PDB entry 7O0X | electron microscopy, 2.44 A resolution | chains M and ak of the 87 polymer chains in the assembly

Chain M:
Protein: RC-M
Organism: Gemmatimonas phototrophica
Chain sequence (367 residues; row label = number of the first residue in the row):
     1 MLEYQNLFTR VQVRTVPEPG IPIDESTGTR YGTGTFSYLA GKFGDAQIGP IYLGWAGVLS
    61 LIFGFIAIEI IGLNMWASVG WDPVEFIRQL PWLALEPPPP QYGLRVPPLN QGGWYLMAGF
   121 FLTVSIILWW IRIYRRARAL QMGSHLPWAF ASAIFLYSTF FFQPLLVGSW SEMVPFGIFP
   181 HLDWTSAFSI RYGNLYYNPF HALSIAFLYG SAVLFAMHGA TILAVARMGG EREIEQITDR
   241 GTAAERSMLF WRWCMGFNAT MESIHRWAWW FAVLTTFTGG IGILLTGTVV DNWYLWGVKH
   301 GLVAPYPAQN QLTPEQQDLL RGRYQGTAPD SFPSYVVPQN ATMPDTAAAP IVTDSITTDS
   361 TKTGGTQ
Not modelled in the structure: 1-2, 338-367
Covalent attachments: alpha-D-mannopyranose (MAN) linked to Ser-331
Ion coordination: Fe ion: His-218, Glu-233, His-265 (shared with 2 residues of chain L)
Small-molecule neighbours:
  - 0V9 ((19R,22S)-25-amino-22-hydroxy-22-oxido-16-oxo-17,21,23-trioxa-22lambda~5~-phosphapentacosan-19-yl (9Z)-hexadec-9-enoate), molecule 1: Leu-104, Phe-120, Thr-123, Val-124, Phe-155, Phe-161, Phe-162, Leu-165, Leu-166, Gly-168, Leu-284
  - 0V9, molecule 2: Phe-277, Ile-281, Leu-285, Val-289
  - bacteriochlorophyll a (BCL), molecule 1: Ile-68, Ile-71, Leu-122, Ile-126, Phe-150, Ala-153, Ile-154, Leu-156, Tyr-157, Phe-160, Trp-184, Thr-185, Ser-186, Phe-188, Ser-189, Leu-195, Tyr-196, His-201, Ser-204, Ile-205, Leu-208, Tyr-209, Thr-275, Thr-276, Gly-279, Gly-280, Gly-282, Ile-283
  - bacteriochlorophyll a (BCL), molecule 2: Tyr-157, Phe-160, Val-174, Ile-178, His-181, Leu-182, Trp-184, Thr-185
  - bacteriochlorophyll a (BCL), molecule 3: Thr-185, Ser-186, Tyr-196, Tyr-209
  - bacteriochlorophyll a (BCL), molecule 4: Tyr-196, Ala-202, Ile-205, Ala-206, Tyr-209, Gly-210, Val-213, Phe-271
  - bacteriopheophytin a (BPH), molecule 1: Val-58, Ser-60, Leu-61, Ile-62, Gly-64, Phe-65, Leu-122, Ser-125, Ile-126, Trp-129, Ile-133, Leu-146, Ala-149, Phe-150, Ala-153, Ala-272, Val-273, Thr-276
  - bacteriopheophytin a (BPH), molecule 2: Tyr-209, Ala-212, Val-213, Ala-216, Met-217, Trp-251, Cys-254, Met-255
  - tetramyristoyl-cardiolipin (CD4; (2R,5R,11R,14R)-5,8,11-trihydroxy-5,11-dioxido-17-oxo-2,14-bis(tetradecanoyloxy)-4,6,10,12,16-pentaoxa-5,11-diphosphatriacont-1-yl tetradecanoate), molecule 1: Trp-55, Phe-63, Phe-120, Val-124, Ile-127, Leu-128, Trp-130, Ile-131, Tyr-134, Arg-135, Phe-162
  - tetramyristoyl-cardiolipin (CD4), molecule 2: Arg-138, Gly-143, Ser-144, His-145, Trp-148, Ala-151, Ser-152, Phe-155, Arg-266, Trp-269, Trp-270, Val-273, Phe-277
  - tetramyristoyl-cardiolipin (CD4), molecule 3: Leu-203, Ala-206, Arg-252, Met-255, Gly-256, Phe-257, Trp-267, Phe-271
  - spirilloxanthin (CRT): Ile-68, Glu-69, Ile-71, Gly-72, Leu-73, Met-75, Trp-76, Phe-86, Leu-90, Tyr-115, Leu-116, Gly-119, Phe-120, Thr-123, Tyr-157, Phe-160, Phe-161, Trp-170, Met-173, Val-174, Pro-175, Phe-176, Gly-177, Ile-178, His-181
  - alpha-D-mannopyranose / alpha-L-rhamnopyranose / V75: Thr-327, Ala-328, Pro-329, Asp-330, Pro-333, Ser-334, Tyr-335
  - menaquinone 8 (MQ8), molecule 1: Pro-83, Val-84, Ile-87
  - menaquinone 8 (MQ8), molecule 2: Val-213, Leu-214, Met-217, His-218, Thr-221, Ala-244, Ser-247, Met-248, Trp-251, Met-255, Phe-257, Asn-258, Ala-259, Thr-260, Met-261, Ile-264, Trp-267, Phe-271
  - phosphatidylglycerol (PGW; (1R)-2-{[(S)-{[(2S)-2,3-dihydroxypropyl]oxy}(hydroxy)phosphoryl]oxy}-1-[(hexadecanoyloxy)methyl]ethyl (9Z)-octadec-9-enoate): Pro-199, Ala-202, Leu-203, Trp-296, His-300, Gly-301, Leu-302

Chain ak:
Protein: LHC domain-containing protein
Organism: Gemmatimonas phototrophica
UniProt: A0A143BHS7 (A0A143BHS7_9BACT); numbering as in UniProt (aligned over 1-71)
Chain sequence (71 residues; row label = number of the first residue in the row):
     1 MHRIWLMYDP RRVMVALVGF LAVLALVIHF VLLSSQRYSW IENGTLGADQ APVGASAPAA
    61 AAEMSPLPPG R
Modified residues: Met-1 (N-formylmethionine; FME)
Small-molecule neighbours:
  - bacteriochlorophyll a (BCL), molecule 1: Ile-4, Trp-5, Val-13, Leu-17, Phe-20, Ile-28
  - bacteriochlorophyll a (BCL), molecule 2: Val-18, Leu-21, Ala-22, Ala-25, His-29, Leu-32, Tyr-38, Trp-40
  - bacteriochlorophyll a (BCL), molecule 3: Leu-21, Leu-24, Ala-25, Ile-28, His-29, Leu-32, Tyr-38
  - V7N ((2E,4E,6E,10E,12E,14E,16E,18E,20E,22Z,24E,26E,28E)-23-methanoyl-31-methoxy-2,6,10,14,19,27,31-heptamethyl-dotriaconta-2,4,6,10,12,14,16,18,20,22,24,26,28-tridecaenoic acid), molecule 1: Met-1, Arg-3, Ile-4, Met-7
  - V7N, molecule 2: Met-14, Leu-17, Phe-20, Leu-21, Leu-24, Val-27, Ile-28
  - V7N, molecule 3: Ala-25, Leu-26, His-29, Phe-30

Interface between chain M and chain ak:
Contacting residue pairs - 43 pairs, chain M then chain ak:
  Thr-27(M) / Arg-11(ak)
  Thr-29(M) / Arg-12(ak)  hydrogen bond
  Trp-55(M) / Val-15(ak)  hydrophobic
  Leu-59(M) / Val-15(ak)
  Leu-59(M) / Gly-19(ak)
  Ile-62(M) / Gly-19(ak)
  Ile-62(M) / Val-23(ak)  hydrophobic
  Phe-63(M) / Val-23(ak)  hydrophobic
  Pro-99(M) / Ala-62(ak)
  Pro-99(M) / Glu-63(ak)
  Pro-100(M) / Glu-63(ak)
  Pro-100(M) / Ser-65(ak)
  Pro-100(M) / Pro-66(ak)
  Pro-100(M) / Pro-68(ak)
  Gln-101(M) / Ala-61(ak)
  Tyr-102(M) / Ala-61(ak)
  Gly-103(M) / Pro-68(ak)
  Val-106(M) / Leu-33(ak)
  Val-106(M) / Ser-34(ak)
  Pro-107(M) / Ser-34(ak)  hydrogen bond (backbone-side chain)
  Pro-108(M) / Ser-34(ak)
  Pro-108(M) / Gln-36(ak)
  Leu-109(M) / Ser-34(ak)  hydrogen bond (backbone-backbone)
  Gln-111(M) / Pro-58(ak)
  Gln-111(M) / Ala-59(ak)
  Gln-111(M) / Ala-60(ak)  hydrogen bond (side chain-backbone)
  Gln-111(M) / Ala-61(ak)  hydrogen bond (side chain-backbone)
  Gln-111(M) / Glu-63(ak)  hydrogen bond
  Gly-113(M) / Ser-34(ak)
  Trp-114(M) / Val-31(ak)  hydrophobic
  Met-117(M) / Val-27(ak)
  Met-117(M) / Phe-30(ak)  hydrophobic
  Met-117(M) / Val-31(ak)
  Phe-120(M) / Phe-30(ak)  hydrophobic
  Phe-121(M) / Leu-26(ak)  hydrophobic
  Phe-121(M) / Val-27(ak)  hydrophobic
  Val-167(M) / Leu-67(ak)
  Ser-169(M) / Leu-67(ak)
  Glu-172(M) / Leu-67(ak)
  Gln-325(M) / Met-64(ak)
  Gln-325(M) / Pro-66(ak)
  Thr-327(M) / Met-64(ak)
  Thr-327(M) / Ser-65(ak)
Also at the interface, not in a pair above, chain M (33 interface residues in all): Val-58, Ile-66, Asn-110, Gly-168, Ser-171, Gly-326, Ala-328
Also at the interface, not in a pair above, chain ak (26 interface residues in all): Ala-16, Phe-20, Ala-22

In short:
33 residues of chain M face 26 of chain ak across their interface; the contacts include 6 hydrogen bonds.
Polar pairs include Thr-29(M)/Arg-12(ak), Pro-107(M)/Ser-34(ak) and Gln-111(M)/Ala-60(ak).
Here chain M is RC-M and chain ak is LHC domain-containing protein, both from Gemmatimonas phototrophica.
Entry 7O0X (Cryo-EM structure (model_2b) of the RC-dLH complex from Gemmatimonas phototrophica at 2.44 A) was
determined by electron microscopy together with 7O0U, 7O0V and 7O0W from the same study.
